PDB entry 7WBZ | X-ray diffraction, 2.42 A resolution | chains A and L of the 3 polymer chains in the assembly

== Chain A ==
Protein: Spike protein S1
Source organism: Severe acute respiratory syndrome coronavirus 2
Notes: fragment: receptor binding domain
UniProt: P0DTC2 (SPIKE_SARS2); numbering as in UniProt (aligned over 319-529)
Chain sequence (217 residues; row label = number of the first residue in the row):
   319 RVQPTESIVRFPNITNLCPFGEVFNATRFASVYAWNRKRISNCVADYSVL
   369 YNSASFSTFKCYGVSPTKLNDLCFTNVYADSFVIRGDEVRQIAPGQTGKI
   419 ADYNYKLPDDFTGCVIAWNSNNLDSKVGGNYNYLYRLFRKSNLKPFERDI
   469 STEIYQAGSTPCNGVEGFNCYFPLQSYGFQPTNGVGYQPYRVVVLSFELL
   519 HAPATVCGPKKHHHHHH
Not modelled in the structure: 319-333, 528-535
Disulfides: C336-C361, C379-C432, C391-C525, C480-C488
Covalent attachments: N-acetylglucosamine (NAG) linked to N343
Construct notes: expression tag (530-535)
Swiss-Prot annotation at these positions:
  - region: R403 to D405 (Integrin-binding motif), N448 to F456 (Immunodominant HLA epitope recognized by the CD8+)
  - glycosylation: T323 (O-linked (GalNAc) threonine), S325 (O-linked (HexNAc...) serine), N331 (N-linked (GlcNAc...) (complex) asparagine), N343 (N-linked (GlcNAc...) (complex) asparagine)
Reported in the primary citation:
  - mutagenesis - K417N, K417T/N501Y, K417T, E484K, N501Y: unchanged binding to TAU-2303
  - mutagenesis - K417N/N501Y: decreased binding to TAU-2303
  - mutagenesis - N501Y: decreased binding to Fab2303
  - mutagenesis - N439K, Y453F, A475V: unchanged binding to all mAbs
  - mutagenesis - S373G, S373P: unchanged binding to TAU-2212

== Chain L ==
Protein: 2303 light chain
Source organism: Homo sapiens
Chain sequence (215 residues; numbered 1 to 215; the number before each row is that of its first residue):
     1 DIQLTQSPSFLSASVGDRVTITCRASQGISSYLAWYQQKPGKAPKLLIYG
    51 ASTLQSGVPSRFSGSGSGTEFKLTISSLQPEDFATYYCQQLNNYPPVTFG
   101 QGTRLEIKRTVAAPSVFIFPPSDEQLKSGTASVVCLLNNFYPREAKVQWK
   151 VDNALQSGNSQESVTEQDSKDSTYSLSSTLTLSKADYEKHKVYACEVTHQ
   201 GLSSPVTKSFNRGEC
Disulfides: C23-C88, C135-C195

== Chain A / chain L interface ==
Residue-residue contacts - 20 pairs, chain A then chain L:
  R403(A) - N92(L)  hydrogen bond (side chain-backbone)
  R403(A) - N93(L)
  K417(A) - N92(L)
  Y453(A) - N92(L)  hydrogen bond
  S494(A) - Y32(L)
  Y495(A) - Y32(L)  hydrogen bond (backbone-side chain)
  G496(A) - S30(L)  hydrogen bond (backbone-side chain)
  Q498(A) - S30(L)  hydrogen bond
  Q498(A) - S67(L)  hydrogen bond
  T500(A) - G28(L)
  N501(A) - G28(L)
  N501(A) - S30(L)  hydrogen bond
  G502(A) - Q27(L)
  G502(A) - G28(L)  hydrogen bond (backbone-backbone)
  Y505(A) - I2(L)  hydrophobic
  Y505(A) - I29(L)  hydrophobic
  Y505(A) - Y32(L)  hydrophobic
  Y505(A) - L91(L)  hydrogen bond (side chain-backbone)
  Y505(A) - N92(L)
  Y505(A) - N93(L)
Interface residues without a listed pair, chain A (13 interface residues in all): D405, V503
Interface residues without a listed pair, chain L (12 interface residues in all): G68, Q90
From the paper, about this interface:
  - pairs named by the authors: N501(A)-S30(L) (hydrogen bond)
  - epitope / paratope residues, chain A: G496(A), Q498(A), T500(A), N501(A), G502(A), Y505(A)
  - epitope / paratope residues, chain L: S30(L)

== Summary ==
The interface between chain A and chain L involves 13 residues on one side and 12 on the other, with 9
hydrogen bonds. Among the polar pairs are R403(A)-N92(L), Y453(A)-N92(L) and Y495(A)-Y32(L). The authors
report a hydrogen bond between N501(A) and S30(L). The paper reports that K417N/N501Y of chain A reduce
binding to TAU-2303; epitope/paratope residues G496(A), Q498(A) and S30(L) among others; 11 substitutions were
tested in all.
Here chain A is Spike protein S1 (Severe acute respiratory syndrome coronavirus 2) and chain L is 2303 light
chain (Homo sapiens). Entry 7WBZ (Crystal structure of the SARS-Cov-2 RBD in complex with Fab 2303) was
determined by X-ray diffraction together with 7WCD from the same study.
